PDB entry 9BEE | electron microscopy, 3.40 A resolution | chains B and A

Chain B:
Protein: Alpha-crystallin B chain
Source organism: Homo sapiens
Reference sequence: P02511 (CRYAB_HUMAN); numbering as in UniProt (aligned over 76-163)
Sequence (88 residues; numbered 76 to 163; the number before each row is that of its first residue):
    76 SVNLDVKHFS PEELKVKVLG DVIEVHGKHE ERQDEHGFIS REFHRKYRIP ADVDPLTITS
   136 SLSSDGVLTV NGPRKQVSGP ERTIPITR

Chain A:
Protein: Alpha-crystallin B chain
Source organism: Homo sapiens
Sequence (108 residues; numbered 22 to 163; 34 numbers in that range are skipped by the numbering (no residue carries them; nothing is unmodelled there); the number before each row is that of its first residue; X marks 7 residues of unknown identity (built as UNK)):
    22 XXXXXXX
    63 TGLSEMRLEK DRFSVNLDVK HFSPEELKVK VLGDVIEVHG KHEERQDEHG FISREFHRKY
   123 RIPADVDPLT ITSSLSSDGV LTVNGPRKQV SGPERTIPIT R

Interface between chain B and chain A:
Contacting residue pairs - 27 pairs, chain B then chain A:
  Glu106(B) - Lys121(A)  salt bridge
  His111(B) - Ser66(A)  hydrogen bond (side chain-backbone)
  His111(B) - Met68(A)
  His111(B) - Tyr122(A)
  Gly112(B) - Lys121(A)
  Phe113(B) - His119(A)
  Phe113(B) - Arg120(A)
  Phe113(B) - Lys121(A)  hydrogen bond (backbone-backbone)
  Phe113(B) - Arg123(A)
  Ile114(B) - His119(A)
  Ile114(B) - Arg120(A)
  Ser115(B) - Phe118(A)
  Ser115(B) - His119(A)  hydrogen bond (backbone-backbone)
  Arg116(B) - Glu117(A)
  Glu117(B) - Arg116(A)
  Glu117(B) - Glu117(A)  hydrogen bond (backbone-backbone)
  Phe118(B) - Ile114(A)  hydrophobic
  Phe118(B) - Ser115(A)
  His119(B) - Glu106(A)
  His119(B) - Ile114(A)
  His119(B) - Ser115(A)  hydrogen bond (backbone-backbone)
  Arg120(B) - Asp109(A)  salt bridge
  Arg120(B) - His111(A)  hydrogen bond (side chain-backbone)
  Arg120(B) - Ile114(A)
  Arg120(B) - Arg116(A)
  Lys121(B) - Glu106(A)  salt bridge
  Lys121(B) - Phe113(A)  hydrogen bond (backbone-backbone)
Also at the interface, not in a pair above, chain B (19 interface residues in all): Asn78, Leu79, Asp80, His83, Phe84, Gln108, Tyr122
Also at the interface, not in a pair above, chain A (19 interface residues in all): Leu65, Glu67, Gly112

Summary:
Chain B and chain A each contribute 19 residues to their interface; the contacts include 7 hydrogen bonds and
3 salt bridges. Among the polar pairs are Glu106(B)-Lys121(A), Arg120(B)-Asp109(A) and Lys121(B)-Glu106(A).
Here chain B is Alpha-crystallin B chain and chain A is Alpha-crystallin B chain, both from Homo sapiens.
Entry 9BEE (alphaB-crystallin N-terminal IXI variant in a fibril state) was determined by electron microscopy.
